Entry 6Z43 (electron microscopy, 3.30 A resolution); this record covers chains A and X of the 6 polymer chains in the assembly.

# Chain A
Protein: Spike glycoprotein
From: Severe acute respiratory syndrome coronavirus 2
Reference sequence: P0DTC2 (SPIKE_SARS2); numbering as in UniProt (aligned over 1-1208)
Sequence (1288 residues; each row starts with the number of its first residue):
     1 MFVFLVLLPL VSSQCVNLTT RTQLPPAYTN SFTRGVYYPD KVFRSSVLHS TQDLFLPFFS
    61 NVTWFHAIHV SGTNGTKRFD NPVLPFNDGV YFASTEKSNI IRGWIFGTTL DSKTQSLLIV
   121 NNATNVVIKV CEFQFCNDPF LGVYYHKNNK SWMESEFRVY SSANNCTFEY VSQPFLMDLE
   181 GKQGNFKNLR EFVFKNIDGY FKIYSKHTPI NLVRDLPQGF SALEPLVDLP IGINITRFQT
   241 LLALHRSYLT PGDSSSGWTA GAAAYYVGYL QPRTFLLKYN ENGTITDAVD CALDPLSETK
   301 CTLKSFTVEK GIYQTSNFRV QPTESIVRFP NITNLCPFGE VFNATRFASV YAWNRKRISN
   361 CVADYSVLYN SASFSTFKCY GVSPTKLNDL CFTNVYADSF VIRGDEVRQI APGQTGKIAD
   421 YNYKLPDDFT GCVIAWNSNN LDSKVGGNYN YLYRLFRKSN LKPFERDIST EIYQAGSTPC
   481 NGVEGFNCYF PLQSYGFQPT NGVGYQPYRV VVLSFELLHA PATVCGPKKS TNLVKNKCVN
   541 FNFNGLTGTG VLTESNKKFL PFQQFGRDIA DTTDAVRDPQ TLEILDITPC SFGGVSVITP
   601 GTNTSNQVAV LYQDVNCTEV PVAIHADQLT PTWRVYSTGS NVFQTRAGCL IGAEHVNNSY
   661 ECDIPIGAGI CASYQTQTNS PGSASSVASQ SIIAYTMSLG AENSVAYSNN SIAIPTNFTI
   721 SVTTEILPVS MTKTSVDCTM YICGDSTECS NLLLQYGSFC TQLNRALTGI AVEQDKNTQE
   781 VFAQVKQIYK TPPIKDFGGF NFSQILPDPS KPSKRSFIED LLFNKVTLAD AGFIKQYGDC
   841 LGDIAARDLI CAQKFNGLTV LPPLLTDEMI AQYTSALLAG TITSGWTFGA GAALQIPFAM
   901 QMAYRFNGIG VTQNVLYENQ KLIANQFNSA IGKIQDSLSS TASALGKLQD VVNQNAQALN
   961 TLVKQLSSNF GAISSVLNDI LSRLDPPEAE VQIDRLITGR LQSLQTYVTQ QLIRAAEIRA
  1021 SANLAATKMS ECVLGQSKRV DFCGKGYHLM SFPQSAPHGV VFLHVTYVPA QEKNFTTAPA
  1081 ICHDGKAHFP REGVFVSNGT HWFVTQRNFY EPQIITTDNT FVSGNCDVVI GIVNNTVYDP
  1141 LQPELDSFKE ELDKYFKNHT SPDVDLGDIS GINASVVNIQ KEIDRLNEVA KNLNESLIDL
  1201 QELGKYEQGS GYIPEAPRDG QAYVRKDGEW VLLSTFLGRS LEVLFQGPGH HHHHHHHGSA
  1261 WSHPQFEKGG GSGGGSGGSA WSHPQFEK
Not modelled in the structure: 1-26, 67-80, 141-163, 173-185, 197-199, 212-214, 243-262, 621-640, 677-688, 828-853, 1148-1288
Sequence notes: engineered mutation Gly682 (Arg in P0DTC2), Ser683 (Arg in P0DTC2), Ser685 (Arg in P0DTC2), Pro986 (Lys in P0DTC2), Pro987 (Val in P0DTC2); expression tag (1209-1288)
UniProt features mapped onto this chain:
  - region: Asn280 to Cys301 (Putative superantigen), Arg403 to Asp405 (Integrin-binding motif), Asn448 to Phe456 (Immunodominant HLA epitope recognized by the CD8+), Pro681, Ala684 (Putative superantigen), Ser816 to Tyr837 (Fusion peptide 1), Lys835 to Phe855 (Fusion peptide 2), Asp1163 to Glu1202 (Heptad repeat 2)
  - site: Arg815, Ser816 (Cleavage)
  - glycosylation: Asn17 (N-linked (GlcNAc...) (complex) asparagine), Asn61 (N-linked (GlcNAc...) (hybrid) asparagine), Asn74 (N-linked (GlcNAc...) (complex) asparagine), Asn122 (N-linked (GlcNAc...) (hybrid) asparagine), Asn149 (N-linked (GlcNAc...) (complex) asparagine), Asn165 (N-linked (GlcNAc...) (complex) asparagine), Asn234 (N-linked (GlcNAc...) (high mannose) asparagine), Asn282 (N-linked (GlcNAc...) (complex) asparagine), Thr323 (O-linked (GalNAc) threonine), Ser325 (O-linked (HexNAc...) serine), Asn331 (N-linked (GlcNAc...) (complex) asparagine), Asn343 (N-linked (GlcNAc...) (complex) asparagine), Asn603 (N-linked (GlcNAc...) (hybrid) asparagine), Asn616 (N-linked (GlcNAc...) (complex) asparagine), Asn657 (N-linked (GlcNAc...) (complex) asparagine), Thr676 (O-linked (GlcNAc...) threonine), Thr678 (O-linked (GlcNAc...) threonine), Asn709 (N-linked (GlcNAc...) (high mannose) asparagine), Asn717 (N-linked (GlcNAc...) (hybrid) asparagine), Asn801 (N-linked (GlcNAc...) (hybrid) asparagine) and 6 more in UniProt
Disulfides: Cys131-Cys166, Cys291-Cys301, Cys336-Cys361, Cys379-Cys432, Cys391-Cys525, Cys480-Cys488, Cys538-Cys590, Cys617-Cys649, Cys662-Cys671, Cys738-Cys760, Cys743-Cys749, Cys1032-Cys1043, Cys1082-Cys1126
Covalently attached groups: N-acetylglucosamine (NAG) linked to Asn61, Asn122, Asn165, Asn234, Asn282, Asn331, Asn343, Asn603, Asn616, Asn657, Asn709, Asn717, Asn801, Asn1074, Asn1098, Asn1134

# Chain X
Protein: Nanobody
From: Lama glama
Notes: antibody fragment or engineered binder
Sequence (151 residues; each row starts with the number of its first residue):
     1 QVQLVESGGG LMQAGGSLRL SCAVSGRTFS TAAMGWFRQA PGKEREFVAA IRWSGGSAYY
    61 ADSVKGRFTI SRDKAKNTVY LQMNSLKYED TAVYYCARTE NVRSLLSDYA TWPYDYWGQG
   121 TQVTVSSGPG GQHHHHHHGA EQKLISEEDL S
Not modelled in the structure: 128-151
Disulfides: Cys22-Cys96

# Interface between chain A and chain X
Residue-residue contacts (27; chain A residue first):
  Lys444(A) - Arg27(X)
  Tyr449(A) - Glu100(X)
  Tyr449(A) - Asn101(X)
  Tyr449(A) - Asp115(X)
  Asn450(A) - Arg27(X)  hydrogen bond
  Asn450(A) - Ser30(X)
  Asn450(A) - Glu100(X)
  Leu452(A) - Val102(X)  hydrophobic
  Leu455(A) - Ser104(X)
  Phe456(A) - Ser104(X)
  Glu484(A) - Arg52(X)  salt bridge
  Glu484(A) - Ser57(X)  hydrogen bond (backbone-side chain)
  Glu484(A) - Ser104(X)
  Glu484(A) - Leu106(X)
  Tyr489(A) - Ser104(X)
  Tyr489(A) - Leu105(X)  hydrophobic
  Phe490(A) - Arg52(X)
  Phe490(A) - Ser54(X)
  Phe490(A) - Ser104(X)  hydrogen bond (backbone-side chain)
  Leu492(A) - Val102(X)
  Leu492(A) - Ser104(X)
  Gln493(A) - Val102(X)
  Gln493(A) - Arg103(X)  hydrogen bond
  Gln493(A) - Ser104(X)  hydrogen bond (side chain-backbone)
  Ser494(A) - Glu100(X)
  Ser494(A) - Asn101(X)
  Ser494(A) - Val102(X)  hydrogen bond (side chain-backbone)
Also at the interface, not in a pair above, chain A (14 interface residues in all): Gly482, Val483
Also at the interface, not in a pair above, chain X (15 interface residues in all): Phe29, Tyr116

# Summary
14 residues of chain A face 15 of chain X across their interface, with 6 hydrogen bonds and 1 salt bridge.
Polar contacts include Glu484(A)-Arg52(X), Asn450(A)-Arg27(X) and Glu484(A)-Ser57(X). Covalently linked
N-acetylglucosamine: at Asn61(A), Asn122(A), Asn165(A), Asn234(A), Asn282(A) and Asn331(A) and 10 more.
Here chain A is Spike glycoprotein (Severe acute respiratory syndrome coronavirus 2) and chain X is Nanobody
(Lama glama). Entry 6Z43 (Cryo-EM Structure of SARS-CoV-2 Spike : H11-D4 Nanobody Complex) was determined by
electron microscopy.
